PDB entry 9IF4 | electron microscopy, 3.09 A resolution | chains G and N of the 28 polymer chains in the assembly

== Chain G ==
Name: ATP-dependent Clp protease proteolytic subunit 2
From: Mycobacterium tuberculosis
Notes: EC 3.4.21.92
Reference sequence: P9WPC3 (CLPP2_MYCTU); residues 15-214 here = UniProt positions 15-214
Chain sequence (200 residues; each row starts with the number of its first residue):
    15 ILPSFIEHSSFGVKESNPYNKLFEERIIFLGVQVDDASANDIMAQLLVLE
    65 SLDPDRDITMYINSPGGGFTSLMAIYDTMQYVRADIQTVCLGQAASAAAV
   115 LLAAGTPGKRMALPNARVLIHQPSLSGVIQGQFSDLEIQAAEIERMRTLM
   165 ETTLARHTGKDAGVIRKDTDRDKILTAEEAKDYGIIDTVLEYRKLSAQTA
Unresolved in the structure: 21-28, 213-214
UniProt features mapped onto this chain:
  - active site: S110 (Nucleophile), H135

== Chain N ==
Name: ATP-dependent Clp protease proteolytic subunit 1
From: Mycobacterium tuberculosis
Notes: EC 3.4.21.92
Reference sequence: P9WPC5 (CLPP1_MYCTU); numbering as in UniProt (aligned over 14-192)
Chain sequence (179 residues; each row starts with the number of its first residue):
    14 LSLTDSVYERLLSERIIFLGSEVNDEIANRLCAQILLLAAEDASKDISLY
    64 INSPGGSISAGMAIYDTMVLAPCDIATYAMGMAASMGEFLLAAGTKGKRY
   114 ALPHARILMHQPLGGVTGSAADIAIQAEQFAVIKKEMFRLNAEFTGQPIE
   164 RIEADSDRDRWFTAAEALEYGFVDHIITR
UniProt features mapped onto this chain:
  - active site: S98 (Nucleophile), H123

== Chain G / chain N interface ==
Contacting residue pairs (37):
  Q136(G) - A134(N)
  P137(G) - A133(N)  hydrogen bond (backbone-backbone)
  S138(G) - S132(N)
  L139(G) - V129(N)
  L139(G) - T130(N)
  L139(G) - G131(N)  hydrogen bond (backbone-backbone)
  L139(G) - I136(N)  hydrophobic
  G141(G) - V129(N)
  G141(G) - T130(N)
  V142(G) - V129(N)
  V142(G) - T130(N)
  I143(G) - G128(N)
  I143(G) - V129(N)  hydrogen bond (backbone-backbone)
  Q144(G) - G127(N)
  G145(G) - L126(N)
  G145(G) - G127(N)  hydrogen bond (backbone-backbone)
  Q146(G) - Q124(N)  hydrogen bond
  Q146(G) - P125(N)
  Q146(G) - D170(N)
  F147(G) - P125(N)  hydrogen bond (backbone-backbone)
  F147(G) - L126(N)
  F147(G) - G127(N)
  F147(G) - F143(N)
  F147(G) - K147(N)
  S148(G) - Q124(N)  hydrogen bond
  S148(G) - K147(N)
  S148(G) - D170(N)
  L150(G) - G127(N)
  L150(G) - G128(N)
  L150(G) - F143(N)  hydrophobic
  E151(G) - A140(N)
  E151(G) - F143(N)
  A154(G) - I136(N)  hydrophobic
  A154(G) - A140(N)  hydrophobic
  I157(G) - A133(N)  hydrophobic
  I157(G) - I136(N)  hydrophobic
  R161(G) - A133(N)
Interface residues without a listed pair, chain N (18 interface residues in all): I146, R171

== Overview ==
The interface between chain G and chain N involves 17 residues on one side and 18 on the other; the contacts
include 7 hydrogen bonds. Polar pairs include Q146(G)-Q124(N), S148(G)-Q124(N) and P137(G)-A133(N).
Chain G is ATP-dependent Clp protease proteolytic subunit 2 and chain N is ATP-dependent Clp protease
proteolytic subunit 1, both from Mycobacterium tuberculosis; the structure, Structure of the Mycobacterium
Tuberculosis ClpC1P1P2 complex bound to the activator Bz-Leu-Leu, was determined by electron microscopy.
